Entry 1IAK (X-ray diffraction, 1.90 A resolution); this record covers chains A and B of the 3 polymer chains in the assembly.

[Chain A]
Name: MHC class II I-ak
Source organism: Mus musculus
Reference sequence: P01910 (HA2K_MOUSE); the construct lacks a stretch of the UniProt sequence, so the offset changes along the chain: -2 to 9 = UniProt 24-35; 10-195 = UniProt 37-222
Sequence (199 residues; numbered -2 to 195 plus 1 insertion-coded residue; the number before each row is that of its first residue; numbers below 1 keep their minus sign (Glu-2 is residue -2)):
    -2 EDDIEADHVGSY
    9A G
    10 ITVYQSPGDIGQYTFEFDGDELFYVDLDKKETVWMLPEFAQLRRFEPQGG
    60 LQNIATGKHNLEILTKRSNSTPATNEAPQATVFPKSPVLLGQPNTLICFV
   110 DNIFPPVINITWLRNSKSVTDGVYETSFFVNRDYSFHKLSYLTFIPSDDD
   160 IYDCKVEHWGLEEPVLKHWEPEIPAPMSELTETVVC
Unresolved in the structure: -2 to 0, 182-195
Curated features (UniProtKB/Swiss-Prot):
  - region: Glu179 to Glu191 (Connecting peptide)
  - glycosylation (N-linked (GlcNAc...) asparagine): Asn78, Asn118
Disulfides: Cys107-Cys163
Covalent attachments: N-acetylglucosamine (NAG) linked to Asn78, Asn118

[Chain B]
Name: MHC class II I-ak
Source organism: Mus musculus
Reference sequence: P06343 (HB2K_MOUSE); aligned to UniProt positions 28-212 over residues 5-190 (the alignment contains insertions or deletions, so no single offset holds)
Sequence (185 residues; numbered 5 to 190 plus 1 insertion-coded residue; 2 numbers in that range are skipped by the numbering (no residue carries them; nothing is unmodelled there); the number before each row is that of its first residue):
     5 GSFVHQFQPFCYFTNGTQRIRLVIRYIYNREEYVRFDSDVGEYRAVTELG
    55 RPDAEYWNKQ
    67 YLERTRAELDTVCRHNYE
   84A K
    85 TETPTSLRRLEQPSVVISLSRTEALNHHNTLVCSVTDFYPAKIKVRWFRN
   135 GQEETVGVSSTQLIRNGDWTFQVLVMLEMTPRRGEVYTCHVEHPSLTSPI
   185 TVEWRA
Construct notes: conflict Gly5 (Asn29 in P06343), Thr181 (Lys207 in P06343)
Modified residues: Asn19 (glycosylation site)
Disulfides: Cys15-Cys79, Cys117-Cys173
From the paper describing this entry:
  - conformationally variable residues (helix shift): Glu59 to Gln64

[Interface between chain A and chain B]
Pairs across the interface (124; chain A residue first):
  Ile1(A) with Tyr16(B), hydrophobic
  Ala3(A) with Phe17(B); Thr18(B)
  Asp4(A) with Phe17(B), hydrogen bond (backbone-backbone); Thr18(B); Asn19(B), hydrogen bond (side chain-backbone)
  His5(A) with Cys15(B); Tyr16(B); Phe17(B), hydrogen bond (backbone-backbone); Tyr83(B); Leu91(B)
  Val6(A) with Cys15(B); Tyr16(B), hydrophobic
  Gly7(A) with Phe14(B); Cys15(B), hydrogen bond (backbone-backbone)
  Ser8(A) with Pro13(B), hydrogen bond (side chain-backbone); Phe14(B)
  Tyr9(A) with Pro13(B); Cys15(B), hydrophobic; Val78(B), hydrophobic; Asn82(B); Glu86(B), hydrogen bond
  Gly9A(A) with Phe11(B); Pro13(B)
  Ile10(A) with Phe11(B); Pro13(B)
  Thr11(A) with His9(B); Gln10(B); Phe11(B), hydrogen bond (backbone-backbone)
  Val12(A) with Val8(B), hydrophobic; His9(B)
  Tyr13(A) with Val8(B); His9(B), hydrogen bond (backbone-backbone)
  Gln14(A) with Ser6(B); Phe7(B); Val8(B)
  Ser15(A) with Ser6(B); Phe7(B), hydrogen bond (backbone-backbone)
  Pro16(A) with Gly5(B); Ser6(B)
  Phe26(A) with Glu86(B); Ser90(B)
  Asp27(A) with Arg149(B), hydrogen bond (backbone-side chain)
  Gly28(A) with Arg149(B)
  Asp29(A) with Tyr123(B); Arg149(B), salt bridge; Trp153(B)
  Glu30(A) with Trp153(B), hydrogen bond (backbone-side chain)
  Leu31(A) with Glu86(B); Ser90(B); Trp153(B), hydrophobic
  Met44(A) with Gly151(B); Trp153(B)
  Leu45(A) with Arg93(B); Trp153(B), hydrophobic
  Phe48(A) with Thr89(B); Ser90(B)
  Leu51(A) with Pro88(B); Thr89(B); Arg92(B)
  Arg52(A) with Thr85(B), hydrogen bond (side chain-backbone); Glu86(B), salt bridge; Thr89(B), hydrogen bond; Ser90(B)
  Asn62(A) with Phe11(B)
  Gly66(A) with His9(B)
  Asn69(A) with His9(B)
  Leu70(A) with Phe7(B); Val8(B); His9(B); Tyr32(B), hydrophobic
  Leu73(A) with Tyr32(B), hydrophobic; Tyr37(B); Leu53(B), hydrophobic
  Thr74(A) with Phe7(B); Tyr32(B), hydrogen bond
  Arg76(A) with Leu53(B), hydrogen bond (side chain-backbone); Pro56(B); Asp57(B), salt bridge
  Ser77(A) with Tyr32(B), hydrogen bond
  Ser79(A) with Phe7(B)
  Thr80(A) with Phe7(B); Tyr32(B), hydrogen bond (backbone-side chain); Asn33(B), hydrogen bond (backbone-side chain)
  Pro81(A) with Gly5(B); Ser6(B); Phe7(B), hydrophobic; Asn33(B)
  Ala82(A) with Ser6(B), hydrogen bond (backbone-backbone); Asn33(B)
  Glu85(A) with Arg34(B), salt bridge
  Phe92(A) with Ile148(B), hydrophobic; Asn150(B); Gln156(B)
  Pro93(A) with Gln156(B), hydrogen bond (backbone-side chain)
  Lys94(A) with Thr120(B); Asp121(B), salt bridge; Asp152(B), salt bridge; Thr154(B), hydrogen bond; Gln156(B), hydrogen bond (backbone-side chain)
  Ser95(A) with Asp121(B)
  Pro96(A) with Val100(B), hydrophobic; Ser118(B)
  Ile106(A) with Asn150(B)
  Phe113(A) with Val8(B), hydrophobic; Gln10(B); Asn33(B); Arg34(B)
  Pro114(A) with Val8(B), hydrophobic
  Val139(A) with Gln12(B)
  Asp142(A) with Arg34(B), salt bridge
  Tyr143(A) with Gln10(B), hydrogen bond (backbone-side chain); Gln12(B); Arg29(B), hydrogen bond; Ile31(B), hydrophobic; Arg34(B); Glu36(B)
  Ser144(A) with Arg34(B)
  Phe145(A) with Gln10(B)
  Leu148(A) with Asn150(B)
  Tyr150(A) with Asn150(B), hydrogen bond (side chain-backbone); Gly151(B), hydrogen bond (side chain-backbone); Asp152(B)
  Trp168(A) with Ser6(B)
Interface residues without a listed pair, chain A (61 interface residues in all): Glu2, Phe24, Glu47, Pro115, Thr135
Interface residues without a listed pair, chain B (55 interface residues in all): Gly20, Arg25, Val27, Tyr30, Cys79, Phe155

[In short]
The interface between chain A and chain B involves 61 residues on one side and 55 on the other; the contacts
include 26 hydrogen bonds and 7 salt bridges. Polar contacts include Asp29(A)-Arg149(B), Arg52(A)-Glu86(B) and
Arg76(A)-Asp57(B). Covalently linked N-acetylglucosamine: at Asn78(A) and Asn118(A). From the paper:
conformational variability at Glu59(B).
Here chain A is MHC class II I-ak and chain B is MHC class II I-ak, both from Mus musculus. Entry 1IAK
(Histocompatibility antigen I-ak) was determined by X-ray diffraction.
